Entry 4WXY (X-ray diffraction, 2.70 A resolution); this record covers chains A and C of the 12 polymer chains in the assembly.

[Chain A (and C)]
Name: Pyridoxal biosynthesis lyase PdxS
Organism: Geobacillus kaustophilus
Notes: EC 4.-.-.-; chain C of this document is another copy of the same molecule, construct and numbering; everything in this record applies to it too
UniProt: Q5L3Y2 (PDXS_GEOKA); numbering as in UniProt (aligned over 1-294)
Chain sequence (304 residues; row label = number of the first residue in the row; numbers below 1 keep their minus sign (Glu-9 is residue -9)):
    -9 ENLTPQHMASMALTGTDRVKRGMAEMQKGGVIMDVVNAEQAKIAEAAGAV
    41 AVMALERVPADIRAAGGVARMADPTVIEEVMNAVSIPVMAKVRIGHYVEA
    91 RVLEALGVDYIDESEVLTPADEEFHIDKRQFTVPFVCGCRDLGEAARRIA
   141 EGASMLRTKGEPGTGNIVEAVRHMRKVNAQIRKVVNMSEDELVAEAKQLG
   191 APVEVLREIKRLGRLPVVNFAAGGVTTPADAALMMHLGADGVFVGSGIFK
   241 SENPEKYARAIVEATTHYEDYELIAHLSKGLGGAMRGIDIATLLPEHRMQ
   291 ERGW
Not modelled in the structure: -9 to 2, 291-294 (chain C: -9 to 0, 291-294)
Modified positions: Lys81 ((2S)-2-azanyl-6-[[(3R,4R)-3,4-bis(oxidanyl)-2-oxidanylidene-5-phosphonooxy-pentyl]amino]hexanoic acid; L5P)
Construct notes: expression tag (-9 to 0); conflict Thr216 (Ala in Q5L3Y2)
Curated features (UniProtKB/Swiss-Prot):
  - binding site (D-ribose 5-phosphate): Asp24, Gly153, Gly214, Gly235, Ser236
  - binding site (D-glyceraldehyde 3-phosphate): Arg165

[How chain A and chain C interact]
Residue-residue contacts (21):
  Glu113(A) - Ala184(C)
  Phe114(A) - Glu181(C)
  Phe114(A) - Ala184(C)  hydrophobic
  Asp117(A) - Glu179(C)
  Arg119(A) - Glu179(C)  salt bridge
  Arg119(A) - Arg197(C)
  Arg137(A) - Lys187(C)
  Ala140(A) - Arg197(C)  hydrogen bond (backbone-side chain)
  Glu141(A) - Val183(C)
  Glu179(A) - Asp117(C)
  Glu179(A) - Arg119(C)  salt bridge
  Asp180(A) - Asp117(C)
  Glu181(A) - Phe114(C)
  Val183(A) - Glu141(C)
  Ala184(A) - Glu113(C)
  Ala184(A) - Phe114(C)  hydrophobic
  Lys187(A) - Arg137(C)
  Pro192(A) - Val193(C)  hydrophobic
  Val193(A) - Pro192(C)  hydrophobic
  Arg197(A) - Arg119(C)
  Arg197(A) - Ala140(C)  hydrogen bond (side chain-backbone)
Also at the interface, not in a pair above, chain A (19 interface residues in all): His115, Glu194, Gln290
Also at the interface, not in a pair above, chain C (19 interface residues in all): Asp180, Gly190, Glu194, Gln290

[In short]
Chain A and chain C each contribute 19 residues to their interface, with 2 hydrogen bonds and 2 salt bridges.
Among the polar pairs are Arg119(A)-Glu179(C) and Ala140(A)-Arg197(C). Curated annotation (UniProt) lists 5
D-ribose 5-phosphate-binding residues and D-glyceraldehyde 3-phosphate-binding residue Arg165(A) on chain A.
Chain A and chain C are both Pyridoxal biosynthesis lyase PdxS (Geobacillus kaustophilus); the structure, PLPS
(inactive glutaminase mutant) co-crystallized with glutamine and R5P, was determined by X-ray diffraction
(same publication as 4WXZ).
